Entry 3ZML (X-ray diffraction, 1.64 A resolution); this record covers chains A and B.

Chain A (and B):
Protein: Glutathione S-transferase E2
From: Anopheles funestus
Notes: chain B of this document is another copy of the same molecule, construct and numbering; everything in this record applies to it too
UniProtKB: G0XSZ1 (G0XSZ1_ANOFN); residues 1-221 here = UniProt positions 1-221
Chain sequence (223 residues; numbered -1 to 221; the number before each row is that of its first residue; numbers below 1 keep their minus sign (Ser-1 is residue -1)):
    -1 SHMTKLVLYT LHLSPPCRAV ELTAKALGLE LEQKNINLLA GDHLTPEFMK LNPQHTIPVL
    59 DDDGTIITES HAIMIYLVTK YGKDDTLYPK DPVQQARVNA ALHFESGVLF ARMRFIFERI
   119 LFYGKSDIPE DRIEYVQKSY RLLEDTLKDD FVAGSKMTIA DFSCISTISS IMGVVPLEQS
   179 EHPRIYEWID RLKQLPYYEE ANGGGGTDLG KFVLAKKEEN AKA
Unresolved in the structure: -1 to 3 (chain B: -1 to 2)
Sequence notes: expression tag (-1 to 0); conflict Leu119 (Phe in G0XSZ1), Ile131 (Val in G0XSZ1), Lys154 (Asn in G0XSZ1)
Residues lining bound ligands: glutathione (GSH): Ser12, Pro13, Pro14, Leu36, His41, His53, Thr54, Ile55, Pro56, Glu67, Ser68, His69, Phe108, Arg112
What the authors report for this chain:
  - mutagenesis - L119F (3.4-fold): increased catalytic activity on DDT

Interface between chain A and chain B:
Contacting residue pairs (60; chain A residue first):
  Met47(A) - Asp143(B)
  Pro51(A) - Asp143(B)
  Gln52(A) - Phe102(B)
  Gln52(A) - Leu140(B)
  Gln52(A) - Thr144(B)  hydrogen bond
  His53(A) - Leu140(B)
  Thr63(A) - Val91(B)
  Ile65(A) - Ala94(B)  hydrophobic
  Thr66(A) - Ala98(B)
  Glu67(A) - Ala98(B)
  Glu67(A) - His101(B)
  His69(A) - His101(B)  hydrogen bond
  Ala70(A) - Ala94(B)
  Ala70(A) - Asn97(B)
  Ala70(A) - Ala98(B)
  Ile73(A) - Gln93(B)
  Ile73(A) - Asn97(B)
  Tyr74(A) - Pro90(B)
  Pro90(A) - Tyr74(B)
  Gln93(A) - Ile73(B)
  Ala94(A) - Ile65(B)  hydrophobic
  Ala94(A) - Ala70(B)
  Asn97(A) - Ala70(B)
  Asn97(A) - Ile73(B)
  Ala98(A) - Thr66(B)
  Ala98(A) - Glu67(B)
  Ala98(A) - Ala70(B)
  Leu100(A) - His101(B)
  His101(A) - Glu67(B)
  His101(A) - His69(B)
  His101(A) - Leu100(B)
  His101(A) - His101(B)  hydrogen bond
  His101(A) - Ser104(B)  hydrogen bond
  Phe102(A) - Gln52(B)
  Ser104(A) - His101(B)  hydrogen bond
  Ser104(A) - Ser104(B)  hydrogen bond
  Ser104(A) - Gly105(B)
  Gly105(A) - Ser104(B)
  Gly105(A) - Ala109(B)
  Ala109(A) - Gly105(B)
  Ala109(A) - Ala109(B)  hydrophobic
  Arg110(A) - Arg112(B)
  Arg112(A) - Arg110(B)
  Arg112(A) - Tyr133(B)
  Phe113(A) - Ala109(B)
  Phe113(A) - Phe113(B)  hydrophobic
  Phe113(A) - Tyr133(B)  hydrophobic
  Glu116(A) - Tyr133(B)  hydrogen bond
  Tyr121(A) - Lys136(B)  hydrogen bond
  Asp129(A) - Arg130(B)  salt bridge
  Arg130(A) - Phe113(B)
  Arg130(A) - Asp129(B)  salt bridge
  Tyr133(A) - Arg112(B)
  Tyr133(A) - Phe113(B)  hydrophobic
  Tyr133(A) - Glu116(B)  hydrogen bond
  Lys136(A) - Tyr121(B)  hydrogen bond
  Leu140(A) - Gln52(B)
  Leu140(A) - His53(B)
  Asp143(A) - Pro51(B)
  Thr144(A) - Gln52(B)  hydrogen bond
Interface residues without a listed pair, chain A (37 interface residues in all): Thr77, Val91
Interface residues without a listed pair, chain B (37 interface residues in all): Thr63, Thr77, Arg117

Overview:
Chain A and chain B each contribute 37 residues to their interface, with 11 hydrogen bonds and 2 salt bridges.
Polar pairs include Asp129(A)-Arg130(B), Gln52(A)-Thr144(B) and His69(A)-His101(B). Ligands of chain A:
glutathione. The paper reports that L119F of chain A increases catalytic activity on DDT.
Both chains are Glutathione S-transferase E2 (Anopheles funestus). Entry 3ZML (Anopheles funestus
glutathione-s-transferase epsilon 2 (GSTe2) protein structure from different alelles: A single amino acid
change ...) was determined by X-ray diffraction (same publication as 3ZMK).
